Entry 2W7N (X-ray diffraction, 1.85 A resolution); this record covers chains A and F of the 6 polymer chains in the assembly.

[Chain A]
Molecule: Trfb transcriptional repressor protein
Source organism: Escherichia coli
UniProtKB: P03052 (KORA2_ECOLX); residues 1-101 here = UniProt positions 1-101
Amino-acid sequence (101 residues; row label = number of the first residue in the row):
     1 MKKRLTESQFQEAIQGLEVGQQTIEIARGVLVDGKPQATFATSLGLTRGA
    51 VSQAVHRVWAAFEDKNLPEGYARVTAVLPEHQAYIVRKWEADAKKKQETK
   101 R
Disordered / not traced: 1, 96-101
Curated features (UniProtKB/Swiss-Prot):
  - DNA-binding region: Gln-37 to His-56 (H-T-H motif)
From the paper describing this entry:
  - self-association interface (contacts with another copy of this molecule); pairs are residue here / residue on that copy: Gly-70/Glu-80 (backbone contact), Tyr-71/Pro-79, Thr-75/Thr-75 (hydrogen bond), Leu-67, Tyr-71, Ala-72, Val-74, Ala-76, Leu-78, Gln-82, Val-86, Val-86
  - contacts within the chain: Glu-12/Lys-65 (hydrogen bond), Glu-12/Asn-66 (hydrogen bond), Thr-23/Arg-57 (hydrogen bond), Asp-64/Arg-73 (hydrogen bond), Pro-68/Tyr-71
  - binding site for the 18-nt DNA strand: Arg-48, Gln-53, His-56
  - binding site for the 18-nt DNA strand: Gln-53
  - specificity-determining residues: Arg-48, Gln-53
  - mutagenesis - R48A/Q53A, Q53A, Q53E: abolished binding to the 18-nt DNA strand
  - mutagenesis - R48A: decreased binding to the 18-nt DNA strand
  - binding site for the 18-nt DNA strand: Gln-53

[Chain F]
Molecule: 18-nt DNA strand
Sequence (18 nucleotides; each row starts with the number of its first residue):
     1 CUUGTTTAGCTAAACAUT
Modified residues: BRU (5-bromo-2'-deoxyuridine-5'-monophosphate) at position 2; BRU (5-bromo-2'-deoxyuridine-5'-monophosphate) at position 3; BRU (5-bromo-2'-deoxyuridine-5'-monophosphate) at position 17

[Chain A / chain F interface]
Contacting residue pairs (12):
  Pro-36(A) / DG4(F)  phosphate contact
  Gln-37(A) / DG4(F)  hydrogen bond to the phosphate
  Gln-37(A) / DT5(F)  hydrogen bond to the phosphate
  Ala-38(A) / DG4(F)  hydrogen bond to the phosphate
  Arg-48(A) / BRU_3(F)  base contact
  Arg-48(A) / DG4(F)  hydrogen bond to the base
  Arg-48(A) / DT5(F)  base contact
  Gly-49(A) / DT5(F)  base contact
  Gly-49(A) / DT6(F)  base contact
  Ser-52(A) / DT5(F)  hydrogen bond to the phosphate
  Ser-52(A) / DT6(F)  base contact
  Gln-53(A) / DT7(F)  hydrogen bond to the base
Other interface residues (no listed pair), chain F (6 interface residues in all): DA8

[Overview]
7 residues of chain A face 6 of chain F across their interface; the contacts include 6 hydrogen bonds. Polar
contacts include Arg-48(A)/DG4(F), Gln-53(A)/DT7(F) and Gln-37(A)/DG4(F). The paper reports a binding site for
the 18-nt DNA strand at Arg-48(A), Gln-53(A) and His-56(A); R48A/Q53A, Q53A and Q53E of chain A abolish
binding to the 18-nt DNA strand.
Chain A is Trfb transcriptional repressor protein (Escherichia coli) and chain F is an 18-nt DNA strand; the
structure, Crystal Structure of KorA Bound to Operator DNA: Insight into Repressor Cooperation in RP4 Gene
Regulation, was determined by X-ray diffraction.
